5MEX - chain A; structure by X-ray diffraction, 1.92 A resolution.

[Chain A]
Name: Cytosolic sulfotransferase 18
From: Arabidopsis thaliana
Notes: EC 2.8.2.-
UniProtKB: Q9C9C9 (SOT18_ARATH); residue numbers follow UniProt; this construct covers 26-347
Sequence (322 residues; each row starts with the number of its first residue):
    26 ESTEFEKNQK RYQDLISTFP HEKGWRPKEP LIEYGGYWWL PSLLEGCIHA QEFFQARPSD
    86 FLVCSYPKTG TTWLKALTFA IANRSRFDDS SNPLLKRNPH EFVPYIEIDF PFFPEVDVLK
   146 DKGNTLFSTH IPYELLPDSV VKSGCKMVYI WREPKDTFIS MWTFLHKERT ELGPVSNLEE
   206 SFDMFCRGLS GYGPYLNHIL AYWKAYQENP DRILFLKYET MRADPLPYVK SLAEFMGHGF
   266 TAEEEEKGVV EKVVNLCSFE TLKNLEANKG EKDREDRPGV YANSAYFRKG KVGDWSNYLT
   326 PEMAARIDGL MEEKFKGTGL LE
Swiss-Prot annotation at these positions:
  - active site: H155 (Proton acceptor)
  - binding site (3'-phosphoadenylyl sulfate): K93 to W98, R177, S185, Y243, R313 to G315
  - natural variant: D301 (D301G: In strain: cv. C24), K339 (K339N: In strain: cv. C24)
  - mutagenesis: D301 (D301G: 25 time reduction of activity with desulfo-benzyl glucosinolate as substrate)
Residues lining bound ligands:
  - 1,3-butanediol (BU2): R51, L190, H191, E193, T195, G198, P199, V200
  - 3'-phosphate-adenosine-5'-diphosphate (PAP): P92, K93, T94, G95, T96, T97, W98, R177, S185, Y243, R247, C282, S283, F284, L287, Y311, F312, R313, K314, G315, K316
  - Sinigrin (SZZ): R51, E54, L65, S67, L68, P92, K93, T96, H125, Y130, I133, H155, M186, F189, L190, E193, Y217, V305, Y306, Y311
Reported in the primary citation:
  - binding site for Sinigrin: R51, E54, T96, Y130, H155, M186, Y306
  - catalytic residues: T96, T97, Y130, H155 (proposed by the authors, not directly observed)
  - conformationally variable residues (side-chain flip): M186
  - mutagenesis - K93A, T96A, T97A, Y130A, H155A: abolished catalytic activity on Sinigrin
  - mutagenesis - T96A (12-fold): decreased catalytic activity on 3MTP
  - mutagenesis - T96A (3-fold): decreased catalytic activity on 8MTO
  - mutagenesis - P136A: unchanged catalytic activity

[Overview]
Ligands of chain A: 3'-phosphate-adenosine-5'-diphosphate, Sinigrin and 1,3-butanediol. From UniProt:
active-site residue H155, 12 residues binding 3'-phosphoadenylyl sulfate and one mutagenesis site. The paper
reports catalytic residues T96, T97 and Y130 among others; K93A, T96A and T97A, among others, abolish
catalytic activity on Sinigrin; 6 substitutions were tested in all.
Chain A is Cytosolic sulfotransferase 18 (Arabidopsis thaliana); the structure, Sulphotransferase-18 from
Arabidopsis thaliana in complex with 3'-phosphoadenosine 5'-phosphate (PAP)and sinigrin, was determined by
X-ray diffraction (same publication as 5MEK).
